Entry 8EAG (electron microscopy, 3.01 A resolution); this record covers chains C and X of the 7 polymer chains in the assembly.

Chain C:
Molecule: Minichromosome maintenance protein MCM
Organism: Saccharolobus solfataricus P2
Notes: EC 3.6.4.12
UniProtKB: Q9UXG1 (MCM_SACS2); numbering as in UniProt; present here: 2-265, 269-612
Amino-acid sequence (610 residues; row label = number of the first residue in the row; note: 3 numbers in that range are skipped by the numbering (no residue carries them; nothing is unmodelled there); numbering starts at 0):
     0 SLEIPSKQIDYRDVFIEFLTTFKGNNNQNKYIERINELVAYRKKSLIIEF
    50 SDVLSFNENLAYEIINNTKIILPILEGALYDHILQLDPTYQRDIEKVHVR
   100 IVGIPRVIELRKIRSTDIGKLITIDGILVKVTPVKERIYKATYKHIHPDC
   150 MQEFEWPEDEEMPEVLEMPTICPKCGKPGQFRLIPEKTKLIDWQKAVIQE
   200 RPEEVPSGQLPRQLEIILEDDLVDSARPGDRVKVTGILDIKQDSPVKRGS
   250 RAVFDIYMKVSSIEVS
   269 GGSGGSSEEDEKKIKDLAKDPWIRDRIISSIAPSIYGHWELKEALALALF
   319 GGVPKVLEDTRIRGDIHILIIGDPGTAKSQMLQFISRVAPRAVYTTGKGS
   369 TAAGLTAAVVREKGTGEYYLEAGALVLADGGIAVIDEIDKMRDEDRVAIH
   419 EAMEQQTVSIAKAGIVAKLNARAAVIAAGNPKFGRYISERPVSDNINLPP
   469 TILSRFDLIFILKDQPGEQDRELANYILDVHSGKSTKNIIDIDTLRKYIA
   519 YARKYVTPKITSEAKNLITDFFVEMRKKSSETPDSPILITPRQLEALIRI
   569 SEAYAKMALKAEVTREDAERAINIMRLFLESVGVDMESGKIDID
Disordered / not traced: 0-6, 269-274, 605-612
Sequence notes: expression tag (0-1); conflict Gly269 (Leu in Q9UXG1), Gly270 (Asp in Q9UXG1), Ser271 (Glu in Q9UXG1), Gly272 (Val in Q9UXG1), Gly273 (Ile in Q9UXG1), Ser274 (Ile in Q9UXG1)
Metal / ion sites: Zn2+: His144, Cys149, Cys171, Cys174; Mg2+: Ser347 (together with 08T)
Ligand contacts:
  - 08T ([[[(2R,3S,4R,5R)-5-(6-aminopurin-9-yl)-3,4-bis(oxidanyl)oxolan-2-yl]methoxy-oxidanyl-phosphoryl]oxy-oxidanyl-phosphoryl]oxy-tris(fluoranyl)beryllium), molecule 1: Ser302, Ile303, Tyr304, His306, Asp341, Pro342, Gly343, Thr344, Ala345, Lys346, Ser347, Gln348, Asn448, Leu491, Ile495
  - 08T, molecule 2: Glu422, Gln423, Ser472, Arg473, Pro559, Arg560, Glu563
Swiss-Prot annotation at these positions:
  - motif: Ser472 to Asp475 (Arginine finger)
  - binding site (ATP): Gly340 to Ser347
  - mutagenesis: Leu189 (L189D: Predominantly monomeric and loss of helicase activity; when associated with R-191), Asp191 (D191R: Predominantly monomeric and loss of helicase activity; when associated with D-189), Glu202 to Val204 (Loss of helicase activity), Phe318 (F318A: No effect on helicase and ATPase activity), Glu326 to Asp327 (Impairs helicase activity; when associated with A-329), Arg329 (R329A: Impairs helicase activity; when associated with 326-A-A-327), Arg331 (R331A: Loss of helicase and ATPase activity), Lys346 (K346A: Loss of helicase and ATPase activity; K346A: Sharp decrease in ATPase activity. Almost devoid of helicase activity), Arg359 (R359A: Loss of helicase and reduction of ATPase activity), Lys366 (K366E: Loss of helicase and reduction of ATPase activity), Thr374 (T374E: Reduction of helicase and gain of ATPase activity), Asp404 (D404A: Loss of helicase and ATPase activity), 9 further mutagenesis entries in UniProt
From the paper describing this entry:
  - catalytic residues: Glu405 (citing earlier work)

Chain X:
Molecule: 12-mer oligo-dT
Sequence (12 nucleotides; row label = number of the first residue in the row):
     3 TTTTTTTTTTTT
Disordered / not traced: 12-14

How chain C and chain X interact:
Residue-residue contacts - 10 pairs, chain C then chain X:
  Thr369(C) - DT7(X)  hydrogen bond to the phosphate
  Ala371(C) - DT6(X)  phosphate contact
  Ala371(C) - DT7(X)  phosphate contact
  Val377(C) - DT5(X)  phosphate contact
  Val377(C) - DT6(X)  hydrogen bond to the phosphate
  Arg379(C) - DT4(X)  hydrogen bond to the base
  Tyr386(C) - DT4(X)  hydrogen bond to the base
  Lys430(C) - DT5(X)  phosphate contact
  Lys430(C) - DT6(X)  salt bridge to the phosphate
  Ala431(C) - DT5(X)  hydrogen bond to the phosphate
Also at the interface, not in a pair above, chain C (10 interface residues in all): Gly372, Ala375, Ala376

Summary:
The interface between chain C and chain X involves 10 residues on one side and 4 on the other, with 5 hydrogen
bonds and 1 salt bridge. Polar contacts include Arg379(C)-DT4(X), Tyr386(C)-DT4(X) and Thr369(C)-DT7(X). Bound
to chain C: compound 08T. The paper reports the catalytic residue Glu405(C).
Here chain C is Minichromosome maintenance protein MCM (Saccharolobus solfataricus P2) and chain X is a 12-mer
oligo-dT. Entry 8EAG (SsoMCM hexamer bound to Mg/ADP-BeFx and 12-mer oligo-dT. Class 2) was determined by
electron microscopy (same publication as 8EAF, 8EAH, 8EAJ, 8EAK, 8EAL and 8EAM).
